Entry 3FKU (X-ray diffraction, 3.20 A resolution); this record covers chains C and Z of the 9 polymer chains in the assembly.

[Chain C]
Molecule: Hemagglutinin
Organism: Influenza A virus (A/Viet Nam/1203/2004(H5N1))
Notes: fragment: ha1
Reference sequence: Q5EP31 (Q5EP31_I04A1); residues 5-334 here correspond to UniProt positions 17-346 (UniProt number = residue number + 12)
Amino-acid sequence (338 residues; numbered -3 to 334; the number before each row is that of its first residue; numbers below 1 keep their minus sign (Ala-3 is residue -3)):
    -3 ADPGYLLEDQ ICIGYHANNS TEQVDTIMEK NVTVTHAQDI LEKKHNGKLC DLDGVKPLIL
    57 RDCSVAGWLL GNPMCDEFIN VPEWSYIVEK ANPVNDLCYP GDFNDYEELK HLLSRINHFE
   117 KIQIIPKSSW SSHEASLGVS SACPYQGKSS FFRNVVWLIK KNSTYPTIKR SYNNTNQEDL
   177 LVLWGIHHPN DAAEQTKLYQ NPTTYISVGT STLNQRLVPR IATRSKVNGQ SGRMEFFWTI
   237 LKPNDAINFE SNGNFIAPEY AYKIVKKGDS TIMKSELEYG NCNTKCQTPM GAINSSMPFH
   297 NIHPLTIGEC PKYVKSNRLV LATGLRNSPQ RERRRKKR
Disordered / not traced: -3 to 3, 327-334
Construct notes: expression tag (-3 to 4)
Cystine bridges: Cys46-Cys278, Cys59-Cys71, Cys94-Cys139, Cys282-Cys306
Covalently attached groups: N-acetylglucosamine (NAG) linked to Asn27, Asn169

[Chain Z]
Molecule: Neutralizing antibody F10
Organism: Homo sapiens
Notes: fragment: Single chain antibody; antibody fragment or engineered binder
Amino-acid sequence (280 residues; numbered 1 to 280; the number before each row is that of its first residue):
     1 QVQLVQSGAE VKKPGSSVKV SCTSSEVTFS SFAISWVRQA PGQGLEWLGG ISPMFGTPNY
    61 AQKFQGRVTI TADQSTRTAY MDLRSLRSED TAVYYCARSP SYICSGGTCV FDHWGQGTLV
   121 TVSSGGGGSG GGGSGGGGIQ PGLTQPPSVS KGLRQTATLT CTGNSNNVGN QGAAWLQQHQ
   181 GHPPKLLSYR NNDRPSGISE RFSASRSGNT ASLTITGLQP EDEADYYCST WDSSLSAVVF
   241 GGGTKLTVLG QPKAAPSAAA EQKLISEEDL NGAAHHHHHH
Disordered / not traced: 126-138, 250-280
Cystine bridges: Cys22-Cys96, Cys104-Cys109, Cys161-Cys228

[Chain C / chain Z interface]
Pairs across the interface (8; chain C residue first):
  His12(C) - Phe55(Z)
  His32(C) - Met54(Z)  hydrogen bond (side chain-backbone)
  His32(C) - Phe55(Z)
  His32(C) - Gln74(Z)
  Gln34(C) - Val27(Z)  hydrogen bond (side chain-backbone)
  Gln34(C) - Ser30(Z)
  Ser292(C) - Ser25(Z)
  Ser292(C) - Arg77(Z)  hydrogen bond
Interface residues without a listed pair, chain C (5 interface residues in all): Met293
The authors on this interface:
  - epitope / paratope residues, chain Z: Met54(Z)

[Summary]
5 residues of chain C face 7 of chain Z across their interface, with 3 hydrogen bonds. Polar pairs include
His32(C)-Met54(Z), Gln34(C)-Val27(Z) and Ser292(C)-Arg77(Z). Covalently linked N-acetylglucosamine: at
Asn27(C) and Asn169(C). The paper reports the epitope/paratope residue Met54(Z).
Here chain C is Hemagglutinin (Influenza A virus (A/Viet Nam/1203/2004(H5N1))) and chain Z is Neutralizing
antibody F10 (Homo sapiens). Entry 3FKU (Crystal structure of influenza hemagglutinin (H5) in complex with a
broadly neutralizing antibody F10) was determined by X-ray diffraction.
